Entry 3IM7 (X-ray diffraction, 2.21 A resolution); this record covers chain A.

== Chain A ==
Protein: Cardiac Ca2+ release channel
Organism: Mus musculus
Notes: fragment: N-Terminal Domain
Reference sequence: Q9ERN6 (Q9ERN6_MOUSE); numbering as in UniProt (aligned over 1-217)
Amino-acid sequence (217 residues; row label = number of the first residue in the row):
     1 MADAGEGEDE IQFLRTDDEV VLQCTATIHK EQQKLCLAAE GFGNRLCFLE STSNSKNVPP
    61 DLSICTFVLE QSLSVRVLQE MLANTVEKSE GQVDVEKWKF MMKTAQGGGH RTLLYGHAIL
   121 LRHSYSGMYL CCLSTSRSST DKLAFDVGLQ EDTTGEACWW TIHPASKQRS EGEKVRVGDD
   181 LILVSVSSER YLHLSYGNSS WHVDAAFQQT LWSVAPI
Not modelled in the structure: 1-11, 54-57, 88-109, 137-142
Construct notes: engineered mutation Val77 (Ala in Q9ERN6)
What the authors report for this chain:
  - contacts within the chain: Arg76-Glu80 (salt bridge)
  - disease-associated variants - P164S, R169Q, R176Q, V186M: unchanged stability

== Overview ==
The paper reports that P164S, R169Q and R176Q, among others, leave stability unchanged; contacts within the
chain involving Arg76 and Glu80.
Chain A is Cardiac Ca2+ release channel (Mus musculus); the structure, Crystal structure of mouse Ryanodine
Receptor 2 N-terminal domain (1-217) disease mutant A77V, was determined by X-ray diffraction (same
publication as 3ILA, 3IM5 and 3IM6).
